Entry 6T2N (X-ray diffraction, 2.70 A resolution); this record covers chain AAA.

Chain AAA:
Molecule: Glycoside hydrolase family 16 protein
Organism: Akkermansia muciniphila
UniProt: A0A2N8IRP0 (A0A2N8IRP0_9BACT); residues -13 to 290 here correspond to UniProt positions 1-304 (UniProt number = residue number + 14)
Chain sequence (324 residues; numbered -33 to 290; the number before each row is that of its first residue; numbers below 1 keep their minus sign (Met-33 is residue -33)):
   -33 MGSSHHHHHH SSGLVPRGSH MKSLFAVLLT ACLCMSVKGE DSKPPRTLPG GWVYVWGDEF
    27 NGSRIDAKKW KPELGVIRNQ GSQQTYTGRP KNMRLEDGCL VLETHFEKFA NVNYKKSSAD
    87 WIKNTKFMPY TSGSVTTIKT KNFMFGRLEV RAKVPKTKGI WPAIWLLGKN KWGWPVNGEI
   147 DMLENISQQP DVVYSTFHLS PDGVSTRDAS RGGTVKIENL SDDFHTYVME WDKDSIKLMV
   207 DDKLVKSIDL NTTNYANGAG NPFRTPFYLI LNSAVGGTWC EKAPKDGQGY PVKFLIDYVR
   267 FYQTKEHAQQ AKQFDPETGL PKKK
Not modelled in the structure: -33 to 9, 288-290
Differences from the reference sequence: initiating methionine (-33); expression tag (-32 to -14); conflict Thr172 (Lys186 in A0A2N8IRP0)
Ion coordination: Ca2+: Glu25, Gly64, Asp263

Overview:
The Ca2+ site is built by Glu25, Gly64 and Asp263.
Chain AAA is Glycoside hydrolase family 16 protein (Akkermansia muciniphila); the structure, Prominent members
of the human gut microbiota express endo-acting O-glycanases to initiate mucin breakdown, was determined by
X-ray diffraction (same publication as 6T2O, 6T2P, 6T2Q, 6T2R and 6T2S).
